Entry 7Y89 (electron microscopy, 3.02 A resolution); this record covers chains C and A of the 5 polymer chains in the assembly.

# Chain C
Molecule: Guanine nucleotide-binding protein G(i) subunit alpha-1
Organism: Homo sapiens
UniProtKB: P63096 (GNAI1_HUMAN); residues 4-354 here = UniProt positions 4-354
Sequence (351 residues; numbered 4 to 354; the number before each row is that of its first residue):
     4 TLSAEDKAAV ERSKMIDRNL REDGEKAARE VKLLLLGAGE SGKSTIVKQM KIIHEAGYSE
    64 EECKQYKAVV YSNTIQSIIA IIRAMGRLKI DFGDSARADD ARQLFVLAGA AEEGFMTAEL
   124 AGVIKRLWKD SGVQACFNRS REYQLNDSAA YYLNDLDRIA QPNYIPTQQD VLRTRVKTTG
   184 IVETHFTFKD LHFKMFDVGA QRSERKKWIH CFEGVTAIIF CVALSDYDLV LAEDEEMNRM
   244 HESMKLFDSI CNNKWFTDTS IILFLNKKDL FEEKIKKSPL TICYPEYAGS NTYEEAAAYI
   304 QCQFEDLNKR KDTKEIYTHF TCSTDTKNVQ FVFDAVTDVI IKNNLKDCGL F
Unresolved in the structure: 54-181, 231-240, 282-288
Differences from the reference sequence: conflict Ala-203 (Gly in P63096), Ser-326 (Ala in P63096)
Swiss-Prot annotation at these positions:
  - region: Lys-35 to Thr-48 (G1 motif), Asp-173 to Thr-181 (G2 motif), Phe-196 to Gly-202, Gln-204, Arg-205 (G3 motif), Ile-265 to Asp-272 (G4 motif), Thr-324, Cys-325, Thr-327 to Thr-329 (G5 motif)
  - binding site (GTP): Glu-43 to Thr-48, Ser-151, Leu-175 to Thr-181, Asp-200 to Gly-202, Gln-204, Asn-269 to Asp-272
  - binding site (Mg(2+)): Ser-47, Thr-181
  - modified residue: Arg-178 (ADP-ribosylarginine), Gln-204 (Deamidated glutamine), Cys-351 (ADP-ribosylcysteine)
  - natural variant: Gly-40 (G40C: In NEDHISB; G40R: In NEDHISB), Gly-45 (G45D: In NEDHISB), Thr-48 (T48I: In NEDHISB; T48K: In NEDHISB), Gln-52 (Q52P: In NEDHISB), Ser-75 (deletion: In NEDHISB; uncertain significance), Gln-172 (deletion: In NEDHISB), Asp-173 (D173V: In NEDHISB), Glu-186 to Phe-189 (deletion: In NEDHISB; uncertain significance), Cys-224 (C224Y: In NEDHISB), Lys-270 (K270N: In NEDHISB; K270R: In NEDHISB), Asp-272 (D272G: In NEDHISB), Val-332 (V332E: In NEDHISB; uncertain significance)
  - mutagenesis: Gly-42 (G42R: Abolishes switch to an activated conformation and dissociation from beta and gamma subunits upon GTP binding. Abolishes interaction with RGS family members), Glu-116 (E116L: Enhances interaction (inactive GDP-bound) with RGS14), Gln-147 (Q147L: Enhances interaction (inactive GDP-bound) with RGS14), Glu-245 (E245L: Enhances interaction (inactive GDP-bound) with RGS14)

# Chain A
Molecule: Uracil nucleotide/cysteinyl leukotriene receptor
Organism: Mus musculus
UniProtKB: Q13304 (GPR17_HUMAN); numbering as in UniProt (aligned over 50-342)
Sequence (293 residues; row label = number of the first residue in the row):
    50 QCGQETPLEN MLFASFYLLD FILALVGNTL ALWLFIRDHK SGTPANVFLM HLAVADLSCV
   110 LVLPTRLVYH FSGNHWPFGE IACRLTGFLF YLNMYASIYF LTCISADRFL AIVHPVKSLK
   170 LRRPLYAHLA CAFLWVVVAV AMAPLLVSPQ TVQTNHTVVC LQLYREKASH HALVSLAVAF
   230 TFPFITTVTC YLLIIRSLRQ GLRVEKRLKT KAVRMIAIVL AIFLVCFVPY HVNRSVYVLH
   290 YRSHGASCAT QRILALANRI TSCLTSLNGA LDPIMYFFVA EKFRHALCNL LCG
Unresolved in the structure: 50-53, 341-342
Disulfide bonds: Cys-132/Cys-209
Swiss-Prot annotation at these positions:
  - glycosylation (N-linked (GlcNAc...) asparagine): Asn-204, Asn-282
Reported in the primary citation:
  - contacts within the chain: Leu-98/Tyr-325 (hydrophobic contact), Ile-147/Pro-232 (hydrophobic contact), Arg-157/Tyr-240 (hydrogen bond), Val-201/Val-207 (hydrogen bond), Gln-202/Thr-206 (hydrogen bond), Asn-204/Thr-206 (hydrogen bond), Tyr-213/Arg-308 (hydrogen bond), Arg-214/Asn-307 (hydrogen bond), Phe-229/Phe-276 (hydrophobic contact), Phe-272/Phe-276 (hydrophobic contact), Cys-275/Asn-317 (hydrogen bond), Phe-276/Tyr-279 (hydrophobic contact), Phe-276/His-280 (hydrophobic contact)

# How chain C and chain A interact
Residue-residue contacts (32):
  Glu-28(C) with Pro-173(A)
  Arg-32(C) with Leu-168(A), hydrogen bond (side chain-backbone); Arg-172(A)
  Leu-194(C) with Val-165(A), hydrophobic; Leu-168(A), hydrophobic
  Asp-315(C) with Glu-254(A)
  Thr-316(C) with Glu-254(A), hydrogen bond (backbone-side chain)
  Glu-318(C) with Arg-252(A), salt bridge
  Tyr-320(C) with Arg-252(A)
  Thr-340(C) with Pro-164(A)
  Asp-341(C) with Arg-252(A), hydrogen bond (side chain-backbone)
  Ile-343(C) with Pro-164(A), hydrophobic
  Ile-344(C) with Pro-164(A), hydrophobic
  Asn-347(C) with Ala-160(A), hydrogen bond (side chain-backbone)
  Leu-348(C) with Ile-161(A), hydrophobic
  Asp-350(C) with Thr-92(A), hydrogen bond; Ala-94(A); Lys-331(A), hydrogen bond (backbone-side chain)
  Cys-351(C) with Arg-157(A), hydrogen bond (backbone-side chain); Ala-160(A), hydrophobic; Arg-171(A)
  Gly-352(C) with Met-264(A); Ala-329(A); Lys-331(A)
  Leu-353(C) with Arg-157(A); Ile-161(A), hydrophobic; Ala-261(A); Met-264(A), hydrophobic; Ile-265(A), hydrophobic
  Phe-354(C) with Leu-257(A), hydrophobic; Lys-260(A); Glu-330(A)
Interface residues without a listed pair, chain C (23 interface residues in all): Lys-192, Asp-193, Phe-336, Lys-345, Lys-349
Interface residues without a listed pair, chain A (26 interface residues in all): Asp-156, Lys-169, Leu-247, Leu-251, Val-253
Interface features reported in the paper:
  - specific contacts: Glu-318(C)/Arg-252(A) (salt bridge), Asn-347(C)/Ala-160(A) (hydrogen bond), Asp-350(C)/Lys-331(A), Cys-351(C)/Arg-157(A) (hydrogen bond)

# In short
23 residues of chain C face 26 of chain A across their interface; the contacts include 7 hydrogen bonds and 1
salt bridge. Polar contacts include Glu-318(C)/Arg-252(A), Arg-32(C)/Leu-168(A) and Thr-316(C)/Glu-254(A). The
authors report a salt bridge between Glu-318(C) and Arg-252(A); hydrogen bonds between Asn-347(C) and
Ala-160(A) and Cys-351(C) and Arg-157(A); a contact between Asp-350(C) and Lys-331(A). From the paper:
contacts within the chain involving Leu-98(A), Tyr-325(A) and Cys-132(A) among others.
Chain C is Guanine nucleotide-binding protein G(i) subunit alpha-1 (Homo sapiens) and chain A is Uracil
nucleotide/cysteinyl leukotriene receptor (Mus musculus); the structure, Structure of the GPR17-Gi complex,
was determined by electron microscopy.
